Entry 6N0P (X-ray diffraction, 2.37 A resolution); this record covers chain A.

# Chain A
Protein: Serine/threonine-protein kinase B-raf
From: Homo sapiens
Notes: EC 2.7.11.1
UniProtKB: P15056 (BRAF_HUMAN); residues 449-721 here = UniProt positions 449-721
Amino-acid sequence (273 residues; numbered 449 to 721; the number before each row is that of its first residue):
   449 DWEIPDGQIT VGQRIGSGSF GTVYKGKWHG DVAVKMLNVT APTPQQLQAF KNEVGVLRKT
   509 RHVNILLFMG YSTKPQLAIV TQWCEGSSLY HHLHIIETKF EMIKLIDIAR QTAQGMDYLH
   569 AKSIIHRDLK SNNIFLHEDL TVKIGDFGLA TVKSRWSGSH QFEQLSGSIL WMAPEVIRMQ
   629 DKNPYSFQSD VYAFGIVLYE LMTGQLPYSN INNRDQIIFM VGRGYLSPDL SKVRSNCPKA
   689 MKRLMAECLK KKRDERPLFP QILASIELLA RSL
Disordered / not traced: 606-610
Small-molecule neighbours: K81 (N-{3-[2-(2-hydroxyethoxy)-6-(morpholin-4-yl)pyridin-4-yl]-4-methylphenyl}-2-(trifluoromethyl)pyridine-4-carboxamide): Ile-463, Gly-464, Val-471, Ala-481, Val-482, Lys-483, Glu-501, Val-504, Leu-505, Leu-514, Ile-527, Thr-529, Gln-530, Trp-531, Cys-532, Leu-567, Ile-572, His-574, Phe-583, Ile-592, Gly-593, Asp-594, Phe-595, Leu-597
Swiss-Prot annotation at these positions:
  - active site: Asp-576 (Proton acceptor)
  - binding site (ATP): Ile-463 to Val-471, Lys-483
  - modified residue: Arg-671 (Omega-N-methylarginine)
  - cross-link: Lys-578 (Glycyl lysine isopeptide (Lys-Gly) (interchain with G-Cter in ubiquitin))

# In short
Chain A binds compound K81. Curated annotation (UniProt) lists active-site residue Asp-576 and 10 ATP-binding
residues.
Chain A is Serine/threonine-protein kinase B-raf (Homo sapiens); the structure, BRAF in complex with
N-(3-(2-(2-hydroxyethoxy)-6-morpholinopyridin-4-yl)-4-methylphenyl)-2-(trifluoromethyl)isonicotinamide
(LXH254), was determined by X-ray diffraction (same publication as 6N0Q).
